7YMQ - chain A; structure by X-ray diffraction, 2.29 A resolution.

# Chain A
Molecule: Lysoplasmalogenase
Organism: Thermocrispum sp. RD004668
UniProtKB: A0A0U4VTN7 (A0A0U4VTN7_9PSEU); residue numbers follow UniProt; this construct covers 28-334
Chain sequence (314 residues; each row starts with the number of its first residue):
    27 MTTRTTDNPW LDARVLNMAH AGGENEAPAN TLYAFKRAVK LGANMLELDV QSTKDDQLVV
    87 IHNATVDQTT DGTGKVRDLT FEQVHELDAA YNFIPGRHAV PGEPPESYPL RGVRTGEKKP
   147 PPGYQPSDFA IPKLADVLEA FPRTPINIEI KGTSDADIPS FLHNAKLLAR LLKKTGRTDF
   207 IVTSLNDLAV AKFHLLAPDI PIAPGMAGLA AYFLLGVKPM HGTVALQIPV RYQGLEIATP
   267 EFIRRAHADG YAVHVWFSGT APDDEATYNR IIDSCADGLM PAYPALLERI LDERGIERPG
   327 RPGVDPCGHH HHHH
Disordered / not traced: 27, 334-340
Disulfides: Cys301-Cys333
Construct notes: initiating methionine (27); engineered mutation Leu211 (Phe in A0A0U4VTN7); expression tag (335-340)

# Summary
Chain A is Lysoplasmalogenase (Thermocrispum sp. RD004668); the structure, Crystal structure of
lysoplasmalogen specific phopholipase D, F211L mutant, was determined by X-ray diffraction (same publication
as 7YMP, 7YMR and 7YM0).
